Entry 1VWT (X-ray diffraction, 1.90 A resolution); this record covers chains B and C of the 4 polymer chains in the assembly.

Chain B:
Name: Hemoglobin
From: Homo sapiens
Notes: engineered mutation(s): CHAIN A, C, V96W
UniProtKB: P68871 (HBB_HUMAN); residue numbers follow UniProt; this construct covers 1-146
Chain sequence (146 residues; each row starts with the number of its first residue):
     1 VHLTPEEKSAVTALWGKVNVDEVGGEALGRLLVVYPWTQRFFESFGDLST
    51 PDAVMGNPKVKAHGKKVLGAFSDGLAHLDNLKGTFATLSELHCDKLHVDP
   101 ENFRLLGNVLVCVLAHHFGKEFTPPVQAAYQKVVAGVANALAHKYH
Metal / ion sites: heme Fe near His92 (its only coordinating residue here)
Residues lining bound ligands: heme (HEM): Leu31, Thr38, Phe41, Phe42, His63, Lys66, Val67, Ala70, Phe71, Phe85, Leu88, Leu91, His92, Leu96, Val98, Asn102, Phe103, Leu106, Val137, Leu141
Curated features (UniProtKB/Swiss-Prot):
  - natural variant: Leu3 (H3L: In Graz; this construct carries the variant), Glu7 (E7A: In G-Makassar; E7K: In Hb C; E7Q: In Machida; E7V: In SKCA), Lys8 (E8K: In G-Siriraj; this construct carries the variant), Val11 (A11V: In Iraq-Halabja; this construct carries the variant), Gly16 (W16G: In Randwick; this construct carries the variant), Val23 (E23V: In D-Granada; this construct carries the variant), Gly24 (V24G: In Miyashiro; this construct carries the variant), Gly25 (G25D: In Moscva; G25R: In Riverdale-Bronx; G25V: In Savannah), Leu32 (L32P: In Yokohama), Val33 (L33V: In Muscat; this construct carries the variant), Arg40 (Q40R: In Tianshui; this construct carries the variant), Phe42 (F42Y: In Mequon; deletion: In Bruxelles), 11 further natural variant entries in UniProt

Chain C:
Name: Hemoglobin
From: Homo sapiens
UniProtKB: P69905 (HBA_HUMAN); residue numbers follow UniProt; this construct covers 1-141
Chain sequence (141 residues; row label = number of the first residue in the row):
     1 VLSPADKTNVKAAWGKVGAHAGEYGAEALERMFLSFPTTKTYFPHFDLSH
    51 GSAQVKGHGKKVADALTNAVAHVDDMPNALSALSDLHAHKLRVDPWNFKL
   101 LSHCLLVTLAAHLPAEFTPAVHASLDKFLASVSTVLTSKYR
Construct notes: engineered mutation Trp96 (Val in P69905)
Metal / ion sites: heme Fe near His87 (its only coordinating residue here)
Residues lining bound ligands: heme (HEM): Met32, Thr39, Tyr42, Phe43, His45, Phe46, His58, Lys61, Val62, Ala65, Leu66, Leu83, Leu86, His87, Leu91, Val93, Asn97, Phe98, Leu101, Val132, Leu136
Curated features (UniProtKB/Swiss-Prot):
  - site: Lys61 (Not glycated)
  - natural variant: Asp6 (A6D: In J-Toronto; this construct carries the variant), Ala13 (A13D: In J-Paris 1/J-Aljezur), Glu27 (A27E: In Shenyang; this construct carries the variant), Lys61 (K61N: In Zambia; deletion: In Clinic), Asp64 (A64D: In Pontoise; this construct carries the variant), Asp75 (D75A: In Lille; D75G: In Chapel Hill; D75N: In G-Pest), Ala111 (A111D: In Petah Tikva)

Chain B / chain C interface:
Pairs across the interface - 26 pairs, chain B then chain C:
  Val34(B) with Arg141(C), hydrogen bond (backbone-side chain)
  Tyr35(B) with Arg141(C)
  Pro36(B) with Arg92(C); Tyr140(C); Arg141(C)
  Trp37(B) with Arg92(C); Asp94(C), hydrogen bond; Pro95(C); Tyr140(C), hydrophobic
  Gln39(B) with Arg92(C)
  Arg40(B) with Tyr42(C); Leu91(C), hydrogen bond (side chain-backbone); Arg92(C), hydrogen bond (side chain-backbone)
  His97(B) with Thr41(C); Pro44(C)
  Asp99(B) with Thr41(C); Tyr42(C), hydrogen bond; Asp94(C); Asn97(C)
  Pro100(B) with Thr38(C)
  Glu101(B) with Asp94(C); Trp96(C)
  Leu105(B) with Asp94(C)
  Tyr145(B) with Thr41(C)
  His146(B) with Pro37(C); Lys40(C), hydrogen bond (backbone-side chain)
Other interface residues (no listed pair), chain B (15 interface residues in all): Val98, Asn102

In short:
15 residues of chain B face 14 of chain C across their interface, with 6 hydrogen bonds. Polar contacts
include Val34(B)-Arg141(C), Trp37(B)-Asp94(C) and Arg40(B)-Leu91(C). Chain B binds heme. Ligands of chain C:
heme.
Here chain B is Hemoglobin and chain C is Hemoglobin, both from Homo sapiens. Entry 1VWT (T state human
hemoglobin [alpha V96W], alpha aquomet, beta deoxy) was determined by X-ray diffraction together with 1RVW
from the same study.
